PDB entry 9B1D | electron microscopy, 3.30 A resolution | chains A and G of the 12 polymer chains in the assembly

# Chain A
Name: Helicase SWR1
From: Saccharomyces cerevisiae W303
Notes: EC 3.6.4.12
Chain sequence (1544 residues; row label = number of the first residue in the row):
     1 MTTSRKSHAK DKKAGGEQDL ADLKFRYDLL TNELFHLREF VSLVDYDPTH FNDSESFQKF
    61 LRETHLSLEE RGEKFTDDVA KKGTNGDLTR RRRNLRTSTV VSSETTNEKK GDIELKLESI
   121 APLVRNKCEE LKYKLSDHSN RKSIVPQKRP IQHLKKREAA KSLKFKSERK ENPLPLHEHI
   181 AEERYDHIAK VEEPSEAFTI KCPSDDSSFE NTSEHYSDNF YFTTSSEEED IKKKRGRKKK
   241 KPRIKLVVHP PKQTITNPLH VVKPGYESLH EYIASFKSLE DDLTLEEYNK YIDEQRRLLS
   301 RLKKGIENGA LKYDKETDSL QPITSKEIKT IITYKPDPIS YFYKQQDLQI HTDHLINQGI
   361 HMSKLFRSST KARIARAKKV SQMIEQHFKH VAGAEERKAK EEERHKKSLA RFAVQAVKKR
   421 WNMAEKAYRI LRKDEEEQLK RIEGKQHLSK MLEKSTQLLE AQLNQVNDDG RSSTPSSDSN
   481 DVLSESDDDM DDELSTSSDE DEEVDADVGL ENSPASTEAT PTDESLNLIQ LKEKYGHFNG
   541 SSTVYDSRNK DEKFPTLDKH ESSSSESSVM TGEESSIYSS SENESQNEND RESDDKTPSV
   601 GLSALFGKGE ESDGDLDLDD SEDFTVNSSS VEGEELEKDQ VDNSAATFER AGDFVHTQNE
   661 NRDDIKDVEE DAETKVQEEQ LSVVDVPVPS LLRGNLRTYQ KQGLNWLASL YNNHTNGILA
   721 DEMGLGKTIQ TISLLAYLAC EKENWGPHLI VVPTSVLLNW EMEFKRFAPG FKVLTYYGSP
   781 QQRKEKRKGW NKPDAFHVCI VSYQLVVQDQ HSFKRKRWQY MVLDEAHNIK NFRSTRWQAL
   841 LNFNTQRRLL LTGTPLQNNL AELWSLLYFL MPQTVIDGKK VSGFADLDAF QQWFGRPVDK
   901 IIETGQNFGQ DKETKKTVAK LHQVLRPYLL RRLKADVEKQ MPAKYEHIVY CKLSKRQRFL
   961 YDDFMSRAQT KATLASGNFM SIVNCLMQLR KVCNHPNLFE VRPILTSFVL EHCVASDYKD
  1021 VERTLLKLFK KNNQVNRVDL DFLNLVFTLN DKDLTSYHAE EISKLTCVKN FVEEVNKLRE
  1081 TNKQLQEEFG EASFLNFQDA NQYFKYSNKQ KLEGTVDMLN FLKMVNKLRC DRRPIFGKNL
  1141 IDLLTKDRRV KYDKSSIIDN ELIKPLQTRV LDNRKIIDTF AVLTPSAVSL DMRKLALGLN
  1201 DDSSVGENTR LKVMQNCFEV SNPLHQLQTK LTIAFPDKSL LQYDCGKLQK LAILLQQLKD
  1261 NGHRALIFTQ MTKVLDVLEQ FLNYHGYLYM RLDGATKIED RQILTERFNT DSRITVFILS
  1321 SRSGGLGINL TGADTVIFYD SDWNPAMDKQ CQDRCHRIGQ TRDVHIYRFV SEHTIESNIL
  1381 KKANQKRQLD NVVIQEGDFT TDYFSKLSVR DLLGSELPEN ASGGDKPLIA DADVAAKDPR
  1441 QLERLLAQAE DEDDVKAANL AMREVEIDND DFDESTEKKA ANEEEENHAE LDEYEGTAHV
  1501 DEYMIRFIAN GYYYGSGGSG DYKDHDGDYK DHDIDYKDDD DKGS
Not modelled in the structure: 1-681, 907-910, 971-979, 1405-1544
Metal / ion sites: Mg2+: Glu825 (together with ATP-gamma-S)
Residues lining bound ligands: ATP-gamma-S (AGS; phosphothiophosphoric acid-adenylate ester): Asn695, Leu696, Arg697, Gln700, Met723, Gly724, Leu725, Gly726, Lys727, Thr728, Ile729, Glu763, Phe767, Asp1353, Arg1357

# Chain G
Name: RuvB-like protein 1
From: Saccharomyces cerevisiae W303
Notes: EC 3.6.4.12
Chain sequence (837 residues; row label = number of the first residue in the row):
     1 MVAISEVKEN PGVNSSNSGA VTRTAAHTHI KGLGLDESGV AKRVEGGFVG QIEAREACGV
    61 IVDLIKAKKM SGRAILLAGG PSTGKTALAL AISQELGPKV PFCPLVGSEL YSVEVKKTET
   121 LMENFRRAIG LRIKETKEVY EGEVTELTPE DAENPLGGYG KTISHVIVGL KSAKGTKTLR
   181 LDPTIYESIQ REKVSIGDVI YIEANTGAVK RVGRSDAYAT EFDLETEEYV PLPKGEVHKK
   241 KEIVQDVTLH DLDVANARPQ GGQDVISMMG QLLKPKKTEI TEKLRQEVNK VVAKYIDQGV
   301 AELIPGVLFI DEVNMLDIEI FTYLNKALES NIAPVVVLAS NRGMTTVRGT EDVISPHGVP
   361 PDLIDRLLIV RTLPYDKDEI RTIIERRATV ERLQVESSAL DLLATMGTET SLRYALQLLA
   421 PCGILAQTSN RKEIVVNDVN EAKLLFLDAK RSTKILETSA NYLSGGGASM KIEEGKLVIW
   481 INGDKGYNGL AEVGKKFEKD TGIKVTVEHP DKLEEKFPQV AATGDGPDII FWAHDRFGGY
   541 AQSGLLAEIT PDKAFQDKLY PFTWDAVRYN GKLIAYPIAV EALSLIYNKD LLPNPPKTWE
   601 EIPALDKELK AKGKSALMFN LQEPYFTWPL IAADGGYAFK YENGKYDIKD VGVDNAGAKA
   661 GLTFLVDLIK NKHMNADTDY SIAEAAFNKG ETAMTINGPW AWSNIDTSKV NYGVTVLPTF
   721 KGQPSKPFVG VLSAGINAAS PNKELAKEFL ENYLLTDEGL EAVNKDKPLG AVALKSYEEE
   781 LAKDPRIAAT MENAQKGEIM PNIPQMSAFW YAVRTAVINA ASGRQTVDEA LKDAQTN
Not modelled in the structure: 1-21, 456-837
Metal / ion sites: Mg2+: Thr86 (together with ATP-gamma-S)
Residues lining bound ligands: ATP-gamma-S (AGS; phosphothiophosphoric acid-adenylate ester): Ala26, His27, His29, Ile30, Gly47, Phe48, Val49, Gln51, Gly80, Pro81, Ser82, Thr83, Gly84, Lys85, Thr86, Ala87, Asn341, Tyr375, Ile383, Leu412, Arg413, Leu416

# How chain A and chain G interact
Pairs across the interface (37; chain A residue first):
  Asp1153(A) - Lys137(G)
  Asp1153(A) - Tyr201(G)
  Asp1153(A) - Lys241(G)  salt bridge
  Lys1154(A) - Ile243(G)
  Ser1155(A) - Lys137(G)  hydrogen bond (backbone-side chain)
  Ser1155(A) - Ile243(G)
  Ser1156(A) - Glu135(G)
  Ser1156(A) - Gln245(G)
  Ile1157(A) - Glu135(G)  hydrogen bond (backbone-side chain)
  Ile1158(A) - Glu135(G)
  Ile1158(A) - Tyr295(G)  hydrophobic
  Asp1159(A) - Gln245(G)  hydrogen bond
  Glu1161(A) - Tyr295(G)
  Leu1162(A) - Ile133(G)  hydrophobic
  Leu1162(A) - Asn256(G)  hydrogen bond (backbone-side chain)
  Leu1162(A) - Val291(G)  hydrophobic
  Ile1163(A) - Ala255(G)  hydrophobic
  Ile1163(A) - Asn256(G)
  Lys1164(A) - Asn256(G)  hydrogen bond (backbone-side chain)
  Pro1165(A) - Arg258(G)
  Pro1165(A) - Gln260(G)
  Leu1166(A) - Asn256(G)
  Leu1166(A) - Ala257(G)
  Leu1166(A) - Arg258(G)
  Gln1167(A) - Pro259(G)
  Gln1167(A) - Gln260(G)  hydrogen bond (side chain-backbone)
  Gln1167(A) - Asp264(G)  hydrogen bond
  Gln1167(A) - Ile266(G)
  Gln1167(A) - Ser267(G)
  Arg1169(A) - Asn256(G)  hydrogen bond
  Arg1169(A) - Glu287(G)
  Val1220(A) - Gln263(G)
  Ser1221(A) - Asp264(G)
  Ser1221(A) - Val265(G)
  Asn1222(A) - Val265(G)
  Pro1223(A) - Ile266(G)  hydrophobic
  Leu1224(A) - Ile266(G)  hydrophobic
Also at the interface, not in a pair above, chain A (21 interface residues in all): Tyr1152
Also at the interface, not in a pair above, chain G (28 interface residues in all): Glu141, Glu203, Leu252, Met268, Leu284, Val292, Lys294

# In short
Chain A and chain G form an interface of 21 and 28 residues respectively; the contacts include 8 hydrogen
bonds and 1 salt bridge. Polar contacts include Asp1153(A)-Lys241(G), Ser1155(A)-Lys137(G) and
Ile1157(A)-Glu135(G). Bound to chain A: ATP-gamma-S. Chain G binds ATP-gamma-S.
Chain A is Helicase SWR1 and chain G is RuvB-like protein 1, both from Saccharomyces cerevisiae W303; the
structure, Cryo-EM structure of native SWR1 bound to DNA (composite structure), was determined by electron
microscopy (same publication as 9B1E).
